Entry 7SVO (X-ray diffraction, 2.58 A resolution); this record covers chains A and C.

== Chain A (and C) ==
Molecule: Dipeptidyl peptidase 8
Source organism: Homo sapiens
Notes: EC 3.4.14.5; chain C of this document is another copy of the same molecule, construct and numbering; everything in this record applies to it too
UniProtKB: Q6V1X1 (DPP8_HUMAN); residue numbers follow UniProt; this construct covers 1-898
Chain sequence (903 residues; each row starts with the number of its first residue; numbers below 1 keep their minus sign (Gly-4 is residue -4)):
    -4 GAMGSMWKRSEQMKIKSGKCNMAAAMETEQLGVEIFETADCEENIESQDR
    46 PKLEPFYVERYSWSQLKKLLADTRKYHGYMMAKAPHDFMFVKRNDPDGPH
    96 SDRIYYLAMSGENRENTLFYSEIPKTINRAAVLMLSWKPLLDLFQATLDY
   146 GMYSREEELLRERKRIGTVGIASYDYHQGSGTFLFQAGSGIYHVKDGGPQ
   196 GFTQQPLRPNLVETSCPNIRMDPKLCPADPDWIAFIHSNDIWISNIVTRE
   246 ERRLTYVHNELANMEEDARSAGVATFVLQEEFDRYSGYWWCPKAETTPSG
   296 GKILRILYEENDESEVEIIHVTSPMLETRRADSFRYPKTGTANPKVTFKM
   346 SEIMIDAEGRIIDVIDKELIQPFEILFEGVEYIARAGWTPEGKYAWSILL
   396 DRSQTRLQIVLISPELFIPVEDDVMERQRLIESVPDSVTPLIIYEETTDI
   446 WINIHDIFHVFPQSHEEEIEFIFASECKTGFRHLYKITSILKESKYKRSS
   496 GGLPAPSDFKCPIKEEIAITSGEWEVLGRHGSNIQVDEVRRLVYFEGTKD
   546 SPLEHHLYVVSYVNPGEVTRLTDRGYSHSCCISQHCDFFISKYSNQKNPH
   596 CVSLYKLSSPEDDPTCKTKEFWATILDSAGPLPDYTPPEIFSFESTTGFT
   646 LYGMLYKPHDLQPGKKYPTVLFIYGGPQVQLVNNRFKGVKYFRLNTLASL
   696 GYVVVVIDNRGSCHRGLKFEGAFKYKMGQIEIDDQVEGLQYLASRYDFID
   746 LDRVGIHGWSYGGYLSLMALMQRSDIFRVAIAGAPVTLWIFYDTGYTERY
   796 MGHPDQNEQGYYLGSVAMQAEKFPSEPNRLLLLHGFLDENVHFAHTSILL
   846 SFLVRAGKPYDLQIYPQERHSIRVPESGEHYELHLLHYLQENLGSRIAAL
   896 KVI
Not modelled in the structure: -4 to 46, 139-142 (chain C: -4 to 46, 73-75, 139-147)
Differences from the reference sequence: expression tag (-4 to 0)
Curated features (UniProtKB/Swiss-Prot):
  - active site (Charge relay system): Ser755, Asp833, His865
  - mutagenesis: Glu275 (E275K: 13-fold reduction in affinity for Ala-Pro-AFC; no effect on subcellular location), Asp451 (D451F: Reduced dimerization and reduced enzyme activity), Ser755 (S755A: Abolishes activity; no effect on subcellular location), Asp788 (D788A/S/V: Strongly reduced enzyme activity; D788E: Loss of enzyme activity. Loss of dimerization), Asp833 (D833A: Abolishes activity; no effect on subcellular location), His865 (H865A: Abolishes activity; no effect on subcellular location)
Glycans and other covalent adducts: compound CW8 linked to Ser755

== Interface between chain A and chain C ==
Contacting residue pairs - 86 pairs, chain A then chain C:
  Arg55(A) with Lys896(C), hydrogen bond (side chain-backbone); Ile898(C)
  Trp58(A) with Ser820(C); Gly852(C), hydrogen bond (side chain-backbone); Lys853(C); Pro854(C)
  Ser59(A) with Ser820(C)
  Lys62(A) with Ala851(C); Gly852(C), hydrogen bond (side chain-backbone)
  Glu261(A) with Asn258(C)
  Ile313(A) with Arg325(C), hydrogen bond (backbone-side chain)
  Ile314(A) with Arg324(C)
  His315(A) with Arg324(C), hydrogen bond (backbone-backbone); Arg325(C); Ala326(C), hydrogen bond (side chain-backbone)
  Leu321(A) with Ser842(C); Ile843(C), hydrophobic
  Glu322(A) with Phe786(C); Ile843(C)
  Thr323(A) with Ile314(C)
  Arg324(A) with Ile314(C); His315(C), hydrogen bond (backbone-backbone); Tyr331(C); Lys333(C); Phe786(C); His837(C); Ala839(C)
  Arg325(A) with Ile313(C), hydrogen bond (side chain-backbone); His315(C)
  Ala326(A) with His315(C), hydrogen bond (backbone-side chain)
  Tyr331(A) with Arg324(C)
  Lys333(A) with Arg324(C)
  Ile785(A) with Glu322(C)
  Phe786(A) with Glu322(C); Arg324(C)
  Ser820(A) with Trp58(C); Ser59(C)
  Pro822(A) with Trp58(C); His882(C)
  Phe831(A) with Phe838(C), hydrophobic
  His837(A) with Arg324(C)
  Phe838(A) with Phe831(C), hydrophobic
  Ala839(A) with Arg324(C)
  Ser842(A) with Leu321(C); Pro861(C)
  Ile843(A) with Leu321(C), hydrophobic; Glu322(C)
  Leu845(A) with Pro861(C), hydrophobic
  Ser846(A) with Pro861(C); Gln862(C)
  Val849(A) with Ser872(C); His875(C)
  Arg850(A) with Gln862(C), hydrogen bond; Val869(C); Glu871(C), salt bridge
  Gly852(A) with Trp58(C), hydrogen bond (backbone-side chain); Lys62(C); His875(C)
  Lys853(A) with His875(C), hydrogen bond (backbone-side chain)
  Pro854(A) with Trp58(C), hydrophobic
  Tyr855(A) with Gln858(C), hydrogen bond (backbone-side chain); Ile859(C), hydrogen bond (side chain-backbone); His875(C)
  Leu857(A) with Leu857(C); Ile859(C), hydrophobic
  Gln858(A) with Tyr855(C), hydrogen bond (side chain-backbone)
  Ile859(A) with Tyr855(C), hydrogen bond (backbone-side chain); Leu857(C), hydrophobic; Ile859(C), hydrophobic
  Pro861(A) with Ser842(C); Ser846(C)
  Gln862(A) with Ser846(C), hydrogen bond; Arg850(C), hydrogen bond
  Val869(A) with Arg850(C)
  Glu871(A) with Arg850(C), salt bridge
  Ser872(A) with Val849(C)
  His875(A) with Val849(C); Lys853(C), hydrogen bond (side chain-backbone); Tyr855(C)
  His882(A) with Pro822(C)
  Ile892(A) with Leu895(C)
  Leu895(A) with Ile892(C)
  Lys896(A) with Arg55(C), hydrogen bond (backbone-side chain); Ile892(C); Lys896(C)
  Ile898(A) with Arg55(C)
Interface residues without a listed pair, chain A (54 interface residues in all): Ser57, Asn258, Glu312, Leu848, Ala851, Val897
Interface residues without a listed pair, chain C (52 interface residues in all): Ser57, Glu261, Thr323, Leu845, Leu848, Val897

== Summary ==
54 residues of chain A face 52 of chain C across their interface; the contacts include 20 hydrogen bonds and 2
salt bridges. Polar contacts include Arg850(A)-Glu871(C), Arg55(A)-Lys896(C) and Trp58(A)-Gly852(C). Curated
annotation (UniProt) lists 3 active-site residues and 6 mutagenesis sites on chain A.
Both chains are Dipeptidyl peptidase 8 (Homo sapiens). Entry 7SVO (DPP8 IN COMPLEX WITH LIGAND ICeD-1) was
determined by X-ray diffraction, deposited together with 7SVL, 7SVM and 7SVN.
